6XO4 - chains J and K of the 12 polymer chains in the assembly; structure by electron microscopy, 4.20 A resolution (low resolution: residue-level contacts below are approximate; hydrogen-bond / salt-bridge calls are withheld).

# Chain J
Name: Togavirin
From: Eastern equine encephalitis virus
Notes: EC 3.4.21.90
UniProt: Q88678 (Q88678_EEEV); residues 1-441 here correspond to UniProt positions 802-1242 (UniProt number = residue number + 801)
Amino-acid sequence (441 residues; row label = number of the first residue in the row):
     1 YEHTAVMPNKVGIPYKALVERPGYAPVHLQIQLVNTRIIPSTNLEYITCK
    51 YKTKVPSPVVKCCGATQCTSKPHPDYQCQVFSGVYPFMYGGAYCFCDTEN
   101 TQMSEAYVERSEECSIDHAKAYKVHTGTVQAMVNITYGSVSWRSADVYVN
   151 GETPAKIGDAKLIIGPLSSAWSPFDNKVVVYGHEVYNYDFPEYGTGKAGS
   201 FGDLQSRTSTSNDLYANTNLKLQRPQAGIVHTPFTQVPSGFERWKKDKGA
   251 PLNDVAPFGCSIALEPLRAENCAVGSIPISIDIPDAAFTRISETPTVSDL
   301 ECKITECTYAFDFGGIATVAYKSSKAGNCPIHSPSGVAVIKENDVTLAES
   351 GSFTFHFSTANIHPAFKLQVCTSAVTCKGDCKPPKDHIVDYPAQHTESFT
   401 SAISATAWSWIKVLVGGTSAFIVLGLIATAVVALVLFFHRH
Not modelled in the structure: 386-393
Construct notes: conflict Y89 (Trp890 in Q88678)
Disulfide bonds: C49-C114, C68-C78, C260-C272, C302-C377, C329-C371

# Chain K
Name: Togavirin
From: Eastern equine encephalitis virus
Notes: EC 3.4.21.90
UniProt: Q88678 (Q88678_EEEV); residues 1-420 here correspond to UniProt positions 325-744 (UniProt number = residue number + 324)
Amino-acid sequence (420 residues; each row starts with the number of its first residue):
     1 DLDTHFTQYKLARPYIADCPNCGHSRCDSPIAIEEVRGDAHAGVIRIQTS
    51 AMFGLKTDGVDLAYMSFMNGKTQKSIKIDNLHVRTSAPCSLVSHHGYYIL
   101 AQCPPGDTVTVGFHDGPNRHTCTVAHKVEFRPVGREKYRHPPEHGVELPC
   151 NRYTHKRADQGHYVEMHQPGLVADHSLLSIHSAKVKITVPSGAQVKYYCK
   201 CPDVRKGITSSDHTTTCTDVKQCRAYLIDNKKWVYNSGRLPRGEGDTFKG
   251 KLHVPFVPVKAKCIATLAPEPLVEHKHRTLILHLHPDHPTLLTTRSLGSD
   301 ANPTRQWIERPTTVNFTVTGEGLEYTWGNHPPKRVWAQESGEGNPHGWPH
   351 EVVVYYYNRYPLTTIIGLCTCVAIIMVSCVTSVWLLCRTRNLCITPYKLA
   401 PNAQVPILLALLCCIKPTRA
Not modelled in the structure: 415-420
Disulfide bonds: C19-C122, C89-C103, C150-C263, C199-C223
From the paper describing this entry:
  - mutagenesis - R205A, G207A, H213A: decreased binding to EEEV-7, -106, -129
  - mutagenesis - M68T (>5-fold): decreased binding to EEEV-21

# How chain J and chain K interact
Contacting residue pairs - 74 pairs, chain J then chain K:
  S57(J) - N236(K)
  S57(J) - S237(K)
  S57(J) - L240(K)
  S57(J) - R242(K)
  P58(J) - G238(K)
  P58(J) - L240(K)
  P58(J) - R242(K)
  V59(J) - R242(K)
  C62(J) - R205(K)
  C62(J) - Y226(K)
  M88(J) - P241(K)
  Y89(J) - G70(K)
  Y89(J) - K71(K)
  Y89(J) - V172(K)
  G90(J) - D174(K)
  G90(J) - H175(K)
  G91(J) - A173(K)
  G91(J) - D174(K)
  A92(J) - A173(K)
  A92(J) - D174(K)
  A92(J) - R224(K)
  A92(J) - A225(K)
  Y93(J) - A173(K)
  C94(J) - A173(K)
  C94(J) - Y226(K)
  F95(J) - R224(K)
  F95(J) - Y226(K)
  C96(J) - Y198(K)
  C96(J) - R224(K)
  E112(J) - R46(K)
  E112(J) - H162(K)
  E113(J) - R37(K)
  E113(J) - D39(K)
  E113(J) - P258(K)
  I116(J) - K260(K)
  I229(J) - R26(K)
  V230(J) - G238(K)
  V230(J) - R239(K)
  V230(J) - P241(K)
  H231(J) - G238(K)
  T232(J) - G238(K)
  N253(J) - R295(K)
  D254(J) - R295(K)
  V255(J) - R295(K)
  V255(J) - A301(K)
  V255(J) - P303(K)
  A256(J) - R295(K)
  P257(J) - S299(K)
  F258(J) - L297(K)
  F258(J) - G298(K)
  F258(J) - S299(K)
  G259(J) - L297(K)
  Y309(J) - Y355(K)
  F311(J) - W336(K)
  F311(J) - Q338(K)
  F311(J) - E339(K)
  K385(J) - E339(K)
  K385(J) - G341(K)
  Q394(J) - W336(K)
  F399(J) - R359(K)
  I403(J) - Y360(K)
  A407(J) - P345(K)
  W408(J) - V352(K)
  W408(J) - Y355(K)
  W408(J) - Y356(K)
  L426(J) - S382(K)
  L426(J) - L385(K)
  L426(J) - L386(K)
  L426(J) - T389(K)
  I427(J) - L385(K)
  T429(J) - T389(K)
  F437(J) - T395(K)
  F437(J) - P396(K)
  F437(J) - K398(K)
Interface residues without a listed pair, chain J (51 interface residues in all): V55, V60, D117, E242, C260, A405, T406, I422, V423, A430, A433, L436
Interface residues without a listed pair, chain K (59 interface residues in all): D18, R135, N151, Y153, G243, V254, T293, R334, S340, H346, L392

# In short
51 residues of chain J and 59 residues of chain K are in contact. The paper reports that R205A, G207A and
H213A of chain K reduce binding to EEEV-7, -106, -129; M68T of chain K reduces binding to EEEV-21.
Chain J is Togavirin and chain K is Togavirin, both from Eastern equine encephalitis virus; the structure,
CryoEM structure of Eastern Equine Encephalitis (EEEV) VLP, was determined by electron microscopy.
